PDB entry 8Z90 | electron microscopy, 2.87 A resolution | chains A and D of the 5 polymer chains in the assembly

Chain A:
Molecule: Polymerase acidic protein
Organism: Thogoto virus (isolate SiAr 126)
UniProt: P27194 (PA_THOGV); numbering as in UniProt (aligned over 1-622)
Sequence (622 residues; numbered 1 to 622; the number before each row is that of its first residue):
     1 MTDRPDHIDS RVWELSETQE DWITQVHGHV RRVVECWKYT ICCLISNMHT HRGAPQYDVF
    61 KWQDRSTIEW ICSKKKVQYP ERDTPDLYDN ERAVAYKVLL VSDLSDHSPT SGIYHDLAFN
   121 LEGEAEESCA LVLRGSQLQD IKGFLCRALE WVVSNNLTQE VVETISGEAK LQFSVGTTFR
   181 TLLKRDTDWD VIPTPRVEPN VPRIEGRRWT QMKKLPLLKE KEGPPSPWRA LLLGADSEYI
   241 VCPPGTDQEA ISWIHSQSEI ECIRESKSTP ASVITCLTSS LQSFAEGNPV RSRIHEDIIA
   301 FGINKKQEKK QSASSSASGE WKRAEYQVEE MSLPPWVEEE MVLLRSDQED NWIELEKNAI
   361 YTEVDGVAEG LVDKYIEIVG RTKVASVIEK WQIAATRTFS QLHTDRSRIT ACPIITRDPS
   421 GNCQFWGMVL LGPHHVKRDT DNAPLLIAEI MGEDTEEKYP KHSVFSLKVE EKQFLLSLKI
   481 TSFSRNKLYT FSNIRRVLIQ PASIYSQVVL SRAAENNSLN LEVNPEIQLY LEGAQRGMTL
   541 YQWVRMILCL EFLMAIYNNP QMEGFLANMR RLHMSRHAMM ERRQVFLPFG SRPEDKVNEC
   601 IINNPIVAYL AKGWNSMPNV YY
Unresolved in the structure: 1-2
Construct notes: conflict Glu-471 (Gly in P27194)

Chain D:
Molecule: 18-nt RNA strand
Sequence (18 nucleotides; numbered 1 to 18; the number before each row is that of its first residue):
     1 AGAGAAAUCA AGGCAGUU

Chain A / chain D interface:
Pairs across the interface (43; chain A residue first):
  Arg-229(A) / A3(D)  salt bridge to the phosphate
  Arg-229(A) / G4(D)  salt bridge to the phosphate
  Ser-268(A) / A1(D)  hydrogen bond to the sugar
  Ser-268(A) / G2(D)  hydrogen bond to the phosphate
  Phe-301(A) / A10(D)  sugar contact
  Gly-302(A) / A1(D)  base contact
  Gly-302(A) / A10(D)  hydrogen bond to the sugar
  Gly-302(A) / A11(D)  phosphate contact
  Ile-303(A) / A11(D)  phosphate contact
  Asn-304(A) / A11(D)  hydrogen bond to the phosphate
  Lys-305(A) / A1(D)  base contact
  Lys-305(A) / A10(D)  base contact
  Lys-305(A) / A11(D)  hydrogen bond to the phosphate
  Lys-306(A) / A10(D)  phosphate contact
  Lys-306(A) / A11(D)  hydrogen bond to the phosphate
  Lys-306(A) / G12(D)  salt bridge to the phosphate
  Lys-309(A) / A1(D)  base contact
  Lys-309(A) / G2(D)  base contact
  Lys-309(A) / A10(D)  hydrogen bond to the base
  Tyr-326(A) / A6(D)  base contact
  Tyr-326(A) / A7(D)  hydrogen bond to the sugar
  Gln-327(A) / A5(D)  base contact
  Val-328(A) / A5(D)  sugar contact
  Val-328(A) / A6(D)  base contact
  His-435(A) / A11(D)  stacking on the base
  Lys-437(A) / A11(D)  base contact
  Arg-438(A) / C9(D)  sugar contact
  Thr-440(A) / U8(D)  sugar contact
  Asp-441(A) / C9(D)  sugar contact
  Asn-442(A) / A3(D)  hydrogen bond to the base
  Asn-442(A) / C9(D)  hydrogen bond to the sugar
  Lys-461(A) / G2(D)  salt bridge to the phosphate
  Lys-461(A) / A3(D)  salt bridge to the phosphate
  Lys-479(A) / G2(D)  hydrogen bond to the phosphate
  Lys-479(A) / A3(D)  salt bridge to the phosphate
  Ile-480(A) / A1(D)  base contact
  Ile-480(A) / G2(D)  hydrogen bond to the sugar
  Thr-481(A) / G2(D)  sugar contact
  Ser-482(A) / G2(D)  hydrogen bond to the base
  Ser-482(A) / A3(D)  hydrogen bond to the sugar
  Lys-487(A) / G4(D)  salt bridge to the phosphate
  Asn-559(A) / A5(D)  phosphate contact
  Pro-560(A) / A5(D)  phosphate contact
Also at the interface, not in a pair above, chain A (33 interface residues in all): Lys-267, Thr-269, Gln-307, Ala-324, Phe-483, Ile-602, Asn-603

Summary:
Chain A and chain D form an interface of 33 and 12 residues respectively, with 14 hydrogen bonds, 7 salt
bridges and 1 aromatic stacking contact. Polar contacts include Lys-309(A)/A10(D), Asn-442(A)/A3(D) and
Ser-482(A)/G2(D).
Here chain A is Polymerase acidic protein (Thogoto virus (isolate SiAr 126)) and chain D is an 18-nt RNA
strand. Entry 8Z90 (Cryo-EM structure of Thogoto virus polymerase in transcription initiation conformation 2)
was determined by electron microscopy together with 8Z85, 8Z8J, 8Z8N, 8Z8X, 8Z97, 8Z98 and 3 further entries
from the same study.
